PDB entry 8VYM | electron microscopy, 3.40 A resolution | chains B and H of the 11 polymer chains in the assembly

Chain B:
Protein: Envelope glycoprotein B
From: Human betaherpesvirus 5
UniProt: P13201 (GB_HCMVT); numbering as in UniProt (aligned over 1-704)
Sequence (786 residues; row label = number of the first residue in the row):
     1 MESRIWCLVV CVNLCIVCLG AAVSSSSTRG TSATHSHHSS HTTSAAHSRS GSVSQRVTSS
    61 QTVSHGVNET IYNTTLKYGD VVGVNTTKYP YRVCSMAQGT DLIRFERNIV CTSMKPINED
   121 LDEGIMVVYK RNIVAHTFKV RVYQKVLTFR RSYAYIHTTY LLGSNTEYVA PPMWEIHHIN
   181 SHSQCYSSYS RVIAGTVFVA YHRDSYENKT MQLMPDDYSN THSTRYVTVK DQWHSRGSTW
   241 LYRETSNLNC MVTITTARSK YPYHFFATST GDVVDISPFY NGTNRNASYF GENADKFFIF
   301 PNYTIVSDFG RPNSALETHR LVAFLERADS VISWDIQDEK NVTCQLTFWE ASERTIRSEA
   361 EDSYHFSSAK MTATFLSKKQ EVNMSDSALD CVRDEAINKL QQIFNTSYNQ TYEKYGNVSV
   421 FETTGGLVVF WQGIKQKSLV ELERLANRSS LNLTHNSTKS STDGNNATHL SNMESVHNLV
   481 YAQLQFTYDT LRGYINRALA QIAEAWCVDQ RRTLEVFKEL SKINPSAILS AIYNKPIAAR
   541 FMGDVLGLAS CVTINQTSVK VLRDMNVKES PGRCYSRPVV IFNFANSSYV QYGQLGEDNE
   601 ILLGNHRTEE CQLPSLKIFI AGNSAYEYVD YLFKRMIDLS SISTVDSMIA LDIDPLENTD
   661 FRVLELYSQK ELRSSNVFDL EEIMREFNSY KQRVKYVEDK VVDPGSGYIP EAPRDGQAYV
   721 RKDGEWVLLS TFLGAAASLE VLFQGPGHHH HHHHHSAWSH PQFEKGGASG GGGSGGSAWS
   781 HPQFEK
Not modelled in the structure: 1-102, 115-119, 148-164, 191-197, 231-243, 442-475, 549-638, 694-786
Construct notes: conflict Ser246 (Cys in P13201), Ser457 (Arg in P13201), Ser460 (Arg in P13201); expression tag (705-786)
Curated features (UniProtKB/Swiss-Prot):
  - region (Involved in fusion and/or binding to host membrane): Ser152 to Thr158, Gly237 to Glu244
  - glycosylation (N-linked (GlcNAc...) asparagine): Asn68, Asn73, Asn85, Asn208, Asn281, Asn286, Asn302, Asn341, Asn383, Asn405, Asn409, Asn417, Asn447, Asn452, Asn456, Asn466, Asn555, Asn586
Disulfides: Cys111-Cys507, Cys185-Cys250, Cys344-Cys391
Covalently attached groups: N-acetylglucosamine (NAG) linked to Asn208, Asn281, Asn286, Asn302, Asn341, Asn383, Asn405, Asn409, Asn417
From the paper describing this entry:
  - mutagenesis - T100L/V134C/H222C/A267I/I653C/E657C (Tm change 11 degC), V134C/I653C, N220C/E657C, H222C/E657C, I356C/A500C: increased stability
  - mutagenesis - T100L/A267I, T100L/V134C/H222C/A267I/I653C/E657C, T100L/N220C/A267I/E657C, K130Y, V134C/H222C/I653C/E657C, V134C/I653C, N220C/E657C, H222C/E657C, K260W, V273F, S367C/A503C, L484P, V645P, D646P: increased expression

Chain H:
Protein: 7H3 Fab Light Chain
From: Homo sapiens
Notes: antibody fragment or engineered binder
Sequence (216 residues; numbered 1 to 213 plus 4 insertion-coded residues; 1 number in that range is skipped by the numbering (no residue carries it; nothing is unmodelled there); the number before each row is that of its first residue; a row labelled like 27A-27B holds insertion residues (27A, then the next letters in order)):
     1 QSVLSQPPS
    11 ASGTPGQRVT ISCSGSS
27A-27B SN
    28 IGKNYVYWYQ QVPGTAPKLL MFKNNQRPSG VPDRFSGSKS GTSASLAISG LRSEDEADYY
    88 CSAWDGSL
95A-95B SR
    96 PLFGGGTKVT VLGQPKAAPS VTLFPPSSEE LQANKATLVC LISDFYPGAV TVAWKADSSP
   156 VKAGVETTTP SKQSNNKYAA SSYLSLTPEQ WKSHRSYSCQ VTHEGSTVEK TVAPTECS
Not modelled in the structure: 107-213
Disulfides: Cys23-Cys88
Residues lining bound ligands: N-acetylglucosamine (NAG; 2-acetamido-2-deoxy-beta-D-glucopyranose): Arg18, Asp60, Arg61, Ser76

Chain B / chain H interface:
Contacting residue pairs (12):
  Asp120(B) - Lys30(H)
  Glu359(B) - Lys30(H)
  Glu359(B) - Asn31(H)
  Ala360(B) - Lys30(H)
  Glu361(B) - Lys30(H)
  Glu361(B) - Asn31(H)
  Glu361(B) - Tyr32(H)
  Glu361(B) - Asn51(H)  hydrogen bond
  Glu361(B) - Lys66(H)  salt bridge
  Asp362(B) - Tyr32(H)
  Lys379(B) - Lys30(H)  hydrogen bond (side chain-backbone)
  Lys379(B) - Asn31(H)  hydrogen bond

Summary:
6 residues of chain B and 5 residues of chain H are in contact; the contacts include 3 hydrogen bonds and 1
salt bridge. Among the polar pairs are Glu361(B)-Lys66(H), Glu361(B)-Asn51(H) and Lys379(B)-Lys30(H). From the
paper: T100L/A267I, T100L/V134C/H222C/A267I/I653C/E657C and T100L/N220C/A267I/E657C of chain B, among others,
increase expression; T100L/V134C/H222C/A267I/I653C/E657C, V134C/I653C and N220C/E657C of chain B, among
others, increase stability; 15 substitutions were tested in all.
Here chain B is Envelope glycoprotein B (Human betaherpesvirus 5) and chain H is 7H3 Fab Light Chain (Homo
sapiens). Entry 8VYM (Soluble ectodomain of human cytomegalovirus (HCMV) glycoprotein B (gB) in the postfusion
conformation in complex with ...) was determined by electron microscopy (same publication as 8VYN).
